Entry 6EWW (X-ray diffraction, 2.68 A resolution); this record covers chains A and B of the 4 polymer chains in the assembly.

[Chain A (and B)]
Name: 14-3-3 protein zeta/delta
Source organism: Homo sapiens
Notes: chain B of this document is another copy of the same molecule, construct and numbering; everything in this record applies to it too
UniProt: P63104 (1433Z_HUMAN); numbering as in UniProt (aligned over 1-230)
Chain sequence (232 residues; each row starts with the number of its first residue; numbers below 1 keep their minus sign (Gly-1 is residue -1)):
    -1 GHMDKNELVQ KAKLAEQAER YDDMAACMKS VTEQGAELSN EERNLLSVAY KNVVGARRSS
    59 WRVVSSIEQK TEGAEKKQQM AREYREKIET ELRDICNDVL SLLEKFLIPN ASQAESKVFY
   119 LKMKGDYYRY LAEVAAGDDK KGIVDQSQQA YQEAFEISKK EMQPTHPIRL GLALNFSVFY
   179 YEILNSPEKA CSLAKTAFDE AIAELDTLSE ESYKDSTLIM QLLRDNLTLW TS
Not modelled in the structure: -1, 70-73, 203-211, 230 (chain B: -1 to 0, 69-72, 205-207, 230)
Construct notes: expression tag (-1 to 0)

[Interface between chain A and chain B]
Residue-residue contacts - 35 pairs, chain A then chain B:
  Glu5(A) with Lys74(B), salt bridge; Met78(B)
  Gln8(A) with Lys75(B); Met78(B)
  Leu12(A) with Ile65(B), hydrophobic; Met78(B); Ala79(B), hydrophobic; Tyr82(B), hydrophobic
  Ala13(A) with Tyr82(B)
  Gln15(A) with Val61(B)
  Ala16(A) with Ser58(B), hydrogen bond (backbone-side chain); Val61(B); Val62(B), hydrophobic
  Arg18(A) with Ser58(B); Tyr82(B), hydrogen bond; Ile86(B); Glu89(B), salt bridge
  Asp21(A) with Tyr82(B), hydrogen bond
  Arg55(A) with Arg18(B)
  Ser58(A) with Ala16(B), hydrogen bond (side chain-backbone); Arg18(B)
  Val61(A) with Gln15(B)
  Val62(A) with Ala16(B), hydrophobic
  Ile65(A) with Leu12(B), hydrophobic; Gln15(B)
  Met78(A) with Glu5(B); Lys9(B)
  Ala79(A) with Leu12(B), hydrophobic
  Tyr82(A) with Lys9(B); Leu12(B), hydrophobic; Ala13(B); Arg18(B), hydrogen bond; Asp21(B), hydrogen bond
  Ile86(A) with Arg18(B)
  Glu89(A) with Arg18(B), salt bridge
Interface residues without a listed pair, chain A (20 interface residues in all): Glu81, Lys85
Interface residues without a listed pair, chain B (21 interface residues in all): Arg55, Lys85

[In short]
20 residues of chain A and 21 residues of chain B are in contact, with 6 hydrogen bonds and 3 salt bridges.
Polar contacts include Glu5(A)-Lys74(B), Arg18(A)-Glu89(B) and Ala16(A)-Ser58(B).
Chain A and chain B are both 14-3-3 protein zeta/delta (Homo sapiens); the structure, Structure of 14-3-3 zeta
in complex with CaMKK2 14-3-3 binding motif, was determined by X-ray diffraction together with 6FEL from the
same study.
